PDB entry 7BSI | electron microscopy, 4.10 A resolution (low resolution: residue-level contacts below are approximate; hydrogen-bond / salt-bridge calls are withheld) | chains N and D of the 47 polymer chains in the assembly

[Chain N (and D)]
Name: Major capsid protein
Organism: Epstein-Barr virus (strain B95-8)
Notes: chain D of this document is another copy of the same molecule, construct and numbering; everything in this record applies to it too
UniProtKB: P03226 (MCP_EBVB9); residue numbers follow UniProt; this construct covers 1-1381
Amino-acid sequence (1381 residues; row label = number of the first residue in the row):
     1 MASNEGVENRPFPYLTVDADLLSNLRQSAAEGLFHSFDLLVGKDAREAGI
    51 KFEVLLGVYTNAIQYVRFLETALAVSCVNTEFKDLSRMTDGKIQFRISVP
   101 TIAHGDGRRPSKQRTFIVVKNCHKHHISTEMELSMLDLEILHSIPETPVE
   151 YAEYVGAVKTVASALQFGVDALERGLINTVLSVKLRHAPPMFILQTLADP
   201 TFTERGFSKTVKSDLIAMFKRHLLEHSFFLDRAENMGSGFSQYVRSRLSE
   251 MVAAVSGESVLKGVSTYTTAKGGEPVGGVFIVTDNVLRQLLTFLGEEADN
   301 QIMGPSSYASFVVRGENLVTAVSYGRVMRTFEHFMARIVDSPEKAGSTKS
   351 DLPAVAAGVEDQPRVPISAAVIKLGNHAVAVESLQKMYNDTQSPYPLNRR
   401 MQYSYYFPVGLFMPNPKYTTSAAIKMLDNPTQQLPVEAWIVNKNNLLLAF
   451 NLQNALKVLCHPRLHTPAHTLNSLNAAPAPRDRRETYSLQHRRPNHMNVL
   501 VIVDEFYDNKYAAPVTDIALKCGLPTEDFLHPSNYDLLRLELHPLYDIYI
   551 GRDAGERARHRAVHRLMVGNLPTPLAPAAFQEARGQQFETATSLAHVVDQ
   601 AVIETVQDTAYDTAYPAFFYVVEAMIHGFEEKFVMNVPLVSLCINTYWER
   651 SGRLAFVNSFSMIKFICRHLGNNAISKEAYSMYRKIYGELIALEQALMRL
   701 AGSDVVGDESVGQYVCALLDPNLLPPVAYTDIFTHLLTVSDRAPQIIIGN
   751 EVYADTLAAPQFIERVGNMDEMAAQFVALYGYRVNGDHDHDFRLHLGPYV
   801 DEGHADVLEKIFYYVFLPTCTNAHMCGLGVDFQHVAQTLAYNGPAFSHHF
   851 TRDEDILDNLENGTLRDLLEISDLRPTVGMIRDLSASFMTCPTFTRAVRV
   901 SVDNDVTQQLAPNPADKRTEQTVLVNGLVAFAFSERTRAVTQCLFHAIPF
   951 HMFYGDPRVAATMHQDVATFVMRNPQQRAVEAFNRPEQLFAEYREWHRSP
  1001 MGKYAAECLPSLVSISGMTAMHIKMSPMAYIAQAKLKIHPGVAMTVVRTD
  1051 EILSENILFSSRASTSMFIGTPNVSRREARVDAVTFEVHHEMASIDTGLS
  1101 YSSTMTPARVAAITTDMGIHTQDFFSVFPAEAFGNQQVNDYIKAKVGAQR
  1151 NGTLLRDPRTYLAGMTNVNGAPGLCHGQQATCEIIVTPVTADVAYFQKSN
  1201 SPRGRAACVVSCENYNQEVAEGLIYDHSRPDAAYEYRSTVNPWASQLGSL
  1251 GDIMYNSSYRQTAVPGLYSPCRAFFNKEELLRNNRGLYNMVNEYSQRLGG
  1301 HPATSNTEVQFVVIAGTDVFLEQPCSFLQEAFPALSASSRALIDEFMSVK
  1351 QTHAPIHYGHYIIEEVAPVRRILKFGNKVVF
Unresolved in the structure: 1-3, 1166-1173 (chain D: 1-3, 1150-1173)

[How chain N and chain D interact]
Residue-residue contacts (82):
  Asp84(N) with Val149(D); Glu150(D)
  Arg87(N) with Val149(D); Glu150(D); Glu153(D)
  Lys92(N) with Glu8(D)
  Gln94(N) with Val7(D); Glu8(D); Phe12(D); Tyr14(D)
  Arg96(N) with Tyr14(D)
  Ile97(N) with Leu21(D); Leu22(D); Leu25(D)
  Ser98(N) with Leu22(D)
  Lys112(N) with Gly42(D)
  Gln113(N) with Gly42(D); Ala45(D)
  Arg114(N) with Arg26(D); Leu40(D)
  Thr115(N) with Leu39(D); Leu40(D); Ala45(D)
  Phe116(N) with Ala29(D); Asp38(D); Leu39(D)
  Ile117(N) with Val7(D); Phe37(D); Asp38(D); Leu40(D)
  Val118(N) with Phe34(D); Ser36(D); Phe37(D)
  Val119(N) with Val7(D); Ser36(D)
  Lys120(N) with Phe34(D)
  Leu197(N) with Asn24(D)
  Thr203(N) with Asn24(D); Gln27(D)
  Glu204(N) with Arg26(D)
  Gly206(N) with Gln27(D)
  Phe207(N) with Gln27(D); Glu31(D)
  Lys212(N) with Glu31(D)
  Glu258(N) with Asp20(D); Leu21(D); Leu22(D); Ser23(D)
  Ser259(N) with Ala19(D)
  Val260(N) with Val17(D); Leu21(D)
  Lys262(N) with Asp18(D)
  Gly263(N) with Asp18(D)
  Val312(N) with Pro148(D)
  Val313(N) with Pro148(D); Val149(D)
  Leu318(N) with Ala152(D)
  Tyr324(N) with Leu55(D)
  Phe334(N) with Phe12(D); Pro13(D)
  Arg337(N) with Pro13(D)
  Ile338(N) with Pro13(D)
  Gly346(N) with Thr16(D)
  Ser347(N) with Thr16(D)
  Thr348(N) with Thr16(D); Val17(D); Asp18(D)
  Asp351(N) with Leu15(D); Thr16(D)
  Ala354(N) with Leu15(D)
  Leu1099(N) with Leu21(D); Leu25(D); Leu33(D); Phe34(D)
  Asn1214(N) with Glu31(D)
  Arg1285(N) with Glu31(D)
  Gly1286(N) with Glu31(D)
  Leu1287(N) with Glu31(D)
  Tyr1288(N) with Ser28(D); Leu33(D)
  Asn1289(N) with Gly32(D)
  Asn1292(N) with Leu33(D)
Also at the interface, not in a pair above, chain N (56 interface residues in all): Lys83, Val99, Pro100, Arg109, Pro200, Leu261, Arg326, Val355, Tyr1101
Also at the interface, not in a pair above, chain D (41 interface residues in all): Arg10, Ala30, Val41, Thr147

[Summary]
Chain N and chain D form an interface of 56 and 41 residues respectively.
Chain N and chain D are both Major capsid protein (Epstein-Barr virus (strain B95-8)); the structure,
Epstein-Barr virus, one asymmetric unit structure of the icosahedral tegumented capsid, was determined by
electron microscopy, deposited together with 7BQT, 7BQX, 7BR7 and 7BR8.
